6I3Z - chains A and L of the 4 polymer chains in the assembly; structure by X-ray diffraction, 3.10 A resolution.

== Chain A ==
Protein: Alpha-1-antitrypsin
Organism: Homo sapiens
UniProt: P01009 (A1AT_HUMAN); residues 2-353 here correspond to UniProt positions 26-377 (UniProt number = residue number + 24)
Sequence (356 residues; row label = number of the first residue in the row; numbers below 1 keep their minus sign (Met-2 is residue -2)):
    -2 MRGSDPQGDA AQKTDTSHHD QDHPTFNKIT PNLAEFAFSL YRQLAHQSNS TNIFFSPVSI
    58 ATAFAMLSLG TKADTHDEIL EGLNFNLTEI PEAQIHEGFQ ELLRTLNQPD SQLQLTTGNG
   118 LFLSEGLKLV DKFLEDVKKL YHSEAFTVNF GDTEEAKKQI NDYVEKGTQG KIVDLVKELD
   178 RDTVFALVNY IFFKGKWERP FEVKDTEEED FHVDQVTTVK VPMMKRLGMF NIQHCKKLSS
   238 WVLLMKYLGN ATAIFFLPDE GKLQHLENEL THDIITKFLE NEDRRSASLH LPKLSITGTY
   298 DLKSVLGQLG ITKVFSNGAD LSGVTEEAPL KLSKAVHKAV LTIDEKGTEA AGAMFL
Disordered / not traced: -2 to 24, 83, 124, 142-147, 173-177, 326
Construct notes: initiating methionine (-2); expression tag (-1 to 1)
What the authors report for this chain:
  - contacts within the chain: Lys290-Glu342
  - disease-associated variants - E342K: decreased binding to Fab 2H2 heavy chain
  - disease-associated variants - E264V: unchanged binding to Fab 2H2 heavy chain

== Chain L ==
Protein: Fab 2H2 light chain
Organism: Mus musculus
Notes: antibody fragment or engineered binder
Sequence (214 residues; row label = number of the first residue in the row; note: 3 numbers in that range are skipped by the numbering (no residue carries them; nothing is unmodelled there)):
     1 DIVMTQSPSS MYASLGERVT ITCKASQDIN SYLSWFQQKP GKSPKNLIYR ANRLVDGVPS
    61 RFSGSGSGQD YSLTISSLEY EDMGIYYCLQ YDEFPWTFGG GTKLESKRAD AAPTV
   117 SIFPPSSEQL TSGGASVVCF LNNFYPKDIN VKWKIDGSER QNGVLNS
   165 WTDQDSKDST YSMSSTLTLT KDEYERHNSY TCEATHKTST
   206 SPIVKSFNRN EC
Disordered / not traced: 156-158, 215-217
Disulfide bonds: Cys23-Cys88, Cys135-Cys196

== How chain A and chain L interact ==
Contacting residue pairs - 7 pairs, chain A then chain L:
  Lys201(A) - Tyr32(L)
  Lys201(A) - Asp92(L)  salt bridge
  Asp202(A) - Tyr32(L)  hydrogen bond
  Glu204(A) - Tyr49(L)
  Glu204(A) - Arg53(L)  salt bridge
  Lys217(A) - Asp56(L)
  Lys222(A) - Arg53(L)
Other interface residues (no listed pair), chain A (7 interface residues in all): Glu205, Glu206
Other interface residues (no listed pair), chain L (7 interface residues in all): Arg50, Tyr91

== In short ==
Chain A and chain L each contribute 7 residues to their interface, with 1 hydrogen bond and 2 salt bridges.
Polar pairs include Lys201(A)-Asp92(L), Glu204(A)-Arg53(L) and Asp202(A)-Tyr32(L). The paper reports that
E342K of chain A reduces binding to Fab 2H2 heavy chain; contacts within the chain involving Lys290(A) and
Glu342(A).
Chain A is Alpha-1-antitrypsin (Homo sapiens) and chain L is Fab 2H2 light chain (Mus musculus); the
structure, Fab fragment of an antibody selective for wild-type alpha-1-antitrypsin in complex with its
antigen, was determined by X-ray diffraction, deposited together with 6I1O.
